PDB entry 8Y5X | electron microscopy, 3.25 A resolution | chains A and B

== Chain A (and B) ==
Name: Solute carrier family 13 member 1
From: Homo sapiens
Notes: chain B of this document is another copy of the same molecule, construct and numbering; everything in this record applies to it too
Reference sequence: Q9BZW2 (S13A1_HUMAN); residues 1-595 here = UniProt positions 1-595
Chain sequence (595 residues; each row starts with the number of its first residue):
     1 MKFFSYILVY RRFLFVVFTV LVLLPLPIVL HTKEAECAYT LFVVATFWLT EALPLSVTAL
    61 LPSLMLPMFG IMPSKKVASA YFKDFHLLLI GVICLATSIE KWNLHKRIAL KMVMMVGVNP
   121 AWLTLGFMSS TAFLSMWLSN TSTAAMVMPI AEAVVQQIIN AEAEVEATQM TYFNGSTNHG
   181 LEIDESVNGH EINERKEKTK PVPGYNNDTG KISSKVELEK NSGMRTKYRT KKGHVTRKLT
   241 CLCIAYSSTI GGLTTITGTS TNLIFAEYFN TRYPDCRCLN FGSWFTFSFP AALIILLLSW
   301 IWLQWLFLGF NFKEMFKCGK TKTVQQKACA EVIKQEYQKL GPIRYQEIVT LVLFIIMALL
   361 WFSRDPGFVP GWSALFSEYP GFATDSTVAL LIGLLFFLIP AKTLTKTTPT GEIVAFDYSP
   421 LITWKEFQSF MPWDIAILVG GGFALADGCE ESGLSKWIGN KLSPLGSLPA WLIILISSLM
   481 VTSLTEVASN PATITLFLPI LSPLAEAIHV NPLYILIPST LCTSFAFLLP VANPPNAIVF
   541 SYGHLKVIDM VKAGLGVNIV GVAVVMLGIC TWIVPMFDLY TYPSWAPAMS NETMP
Unresolved in the structure: 1, 162-229, 405-411, 589-595
Bound ions: Na+: Thr-485, Ala-488, Asn-490, Ala-532
Curated features (UniProtKB/Swiss-Prot):
  - glycosylation (N-linked (GlcNAc...) asparagine): Asn-174, Asn-207, Asn-591
From the paper describing this entry:
  - disease-associated variants - N174S, R237C (citing earlier work)

== How chain A and chain B interact ==
Pairs across the interface - 81 pairs, chain A then chain B:
  Val-9(A) / Phe-416(B)
  Val-9(A) / Asp-417(B)
  Tyr-10(A) / Tyr-418(B)  hydrophobic
  Arg-12(A) / Asp-417(B)  salt bridge
  Arg-12(A) / Tyr-418(B)
  Phe-13(A) / Leu-398(B)  hydrophobic
  Phe-13(A) / Tyr-418(B)  hydrogen bond (backbone-side chain)
  Val-16(A) / Leu-398(B)  hydrophobic
  Lys-33(A) / Tyr-379(B)  hydrogen bond
  Leu-53(A) / Phe-397(B)
  Ser-56(A) / Trp-424(B)
  Val-57(A) / Leu-394(B)  hydrophobic
  Val-57(A) / Phe-397(B)  hydrophobic
  Leu-60(A) / Ile-90(B)  hydrophobic
  Leu-60(A) / Leu-394(B)  hydrophobic
  Leu-61(A) / Leu-394(B)  hydrophobic
  Ser-63(A) / Leu-87(B)
  Ser-63(A) / Leu-390(B)
  Leu-64(A) / Leu-390(B)
  Leu-64(A) / Leu-391(B)
  Leu-64(A) / Leu-394(B)  hydrophobic
  Pro-67(A) / Phe-382(B)
  Met-68(A) / Phe-376(B)  hydrophobic
  Met-68(A) / Thr-387(B)
  Gly-70(A) / Tyr-379(B)
  Gly-70(A) / Phe-382(B)
  Ile-71(A) / Phe-382(B)
  Met-72(A) / Phe-382(B)
  Pro-73(A) / Phe-382(B)
  Ser-74(A) / Leu-87(B)
  Ser-74(A) / Phe-382(B)  hydrogen bond (backbone-backbone)
  Ala-78(A) / Phe-82(B)
  Ala-78(A) / Lys-83(B)
  Ala-78(A) / Asp-84(B)
  Ala-78(A) / Leu-87(B)  hydrophobic
  Ser-79(A) / Ser-79(B)
  Ser-79(A) / Phe-82(B)
  Tyr-81(A) / Phe-82(B)  hydrophobic
  Phe-82(A) / Ala-78(B)
  Phe-82(A) / Ser-79(B)
  Phe-82(A) / Tyr-81(B)  hydrophobic
  Phe-82(A) / Phe-82(B)  hydrophobic
  Lys-83(A) / Ala-78(B)
  Asp-84(A) / Ser-74(B)
  Asp-84(A) / Ala-78(B)
  Leu-87(A) / Ser-74(B)
  Leu-87(A) / Ala-78(B)  hydrophobic
  Ile-90(A) / Leu-60(B)  hydrophobic
  Tyr-379(A) / Lys-33(B)  hydrogen bond
  Tyr-379(A) / Gly-70(B)
  Phe-382(A) / Pro-67(B)
  Phe-382(A) / Gly-70(B)
  Phe-382(A) / Ile-71(B)
  Phe-382(A) / Met-72(B)
  Phe-382(A) / Pro-73(B)
  Phe-382(A) / Ser-74(B)  hydrogen bond (backbone-backbone)
  Thr-387(A) / Met-68(B)
  Leu-390(A) / Ser-63(B)
  Leu-390(A) / Leu-64(B)
  Leu-391(A) / Leu-64(B)  hydrophobic
  Leu-394(A) / Val-57(B)  hydrophobic
  Leu-394(A) / Leu-61(B)  hydrophobic
  Leu-394(A) / Leu-64(B)  hydrophobic
  Phe-397(A) / Leu-53(B)
  Phe-397(A) / Val-57(B)  hydrophobic
  Leu-398(A) / Phe-13(B)  hydrophobic
  Leu-398(A) / Val-16(B)  hydrophobic
  Phe-416(A) / Val-9(B)
  Asp-417(A) / Val-9(B)
  Asp-417(A) / Arg-12(B)  salt bridge
  Tyr-418(A) / Tyr-10(B)  hydrophobic
  Tyr-418(A) / Arg-12(B)
  Tyr-418(A) / Phe-13(B)  hydrogen bond (side chain-backbone)
  Trp-424(A) / Ser-56(B)
  Trp-424(A) / Asp-434(B)
  Gln-428(A) / Met-431(B)
  Gln-428(A) / Trp-433(B)
  Met-431(A) / Gln-428(B)
  Trp-433(A) / Gln-428(B)
  Trp-433(A) / Trp-433(B)  hydrophobic
  Asp-434(A) / Trp-424(B)
Interface residues without a listed pair, chain A (56 interface residues in all): Pro-54, Phe-69, Lys-75, Glu-267, Phe-376, Ala-383, Thr-384, Ile-399, Pro-400, Thr-403, Pro-420, Ile-437
Interface residues without a listed pair, chain B (56 interface residues in all): Pro-54, Phe-69, Lys-75, Glu-267, Ala-383, Thr-384, Ile-399, Pro-400, Thr-403, Pro-420, Ile-437

== Summary ==
The chain A/chain B interface involves 56 residues from each chain, with 6 hydrogen bonds and 2 salt bridges.
Polar pairs include Arg-12(A)/Asp-417(B), Phe-13(A)/Tyr-418(B) and Lys-33(A)/Tyr-379(B). The Na+ site is built
by Thr-485(A), Ala-488(A), Asn-490(A) and Ala-532(A).
Both chains are Solute carrier family 13 member 1 (Homo sapiens). Entry 8Y5X (human NaS1 intermediate state 3)
was determined by electron microscopy together with 8Y5U, 8Y5W, 8Y5Y and 8Y5Z from the same study.
